Entry 6TVB (X-ray diffraction, 1.65 A resolution); this record covers chains A and D of the 6 polymer chains in the assembly.

# Chain A
Protein: Hemagglutinin HA1
From: Influenza A virus
UniProtKB: A0A0A7HR51 (A0A0A7HR51_9INFA); residues 1-323 here correspond to UniProt positions 10-332 (UniProt number = residue number + 9)
Amino-acid sequence (325 residues; each row starts with the number of its first residue; numbers below 1 keep their minus sign (Asp-1 is residue -1)):
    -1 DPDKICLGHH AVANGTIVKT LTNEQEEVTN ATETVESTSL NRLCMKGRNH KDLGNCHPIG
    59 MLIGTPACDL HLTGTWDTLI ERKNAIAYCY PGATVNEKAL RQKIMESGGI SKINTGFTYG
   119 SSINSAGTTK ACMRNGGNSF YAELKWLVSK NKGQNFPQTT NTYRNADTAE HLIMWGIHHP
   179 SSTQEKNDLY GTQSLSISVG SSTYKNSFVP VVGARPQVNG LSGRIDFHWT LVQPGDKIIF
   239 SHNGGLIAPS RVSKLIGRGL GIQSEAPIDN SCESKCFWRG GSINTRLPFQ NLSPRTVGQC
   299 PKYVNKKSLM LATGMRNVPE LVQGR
Unresolved in the structure: 319-323
Differences from the reference sequence: expression tag (-1 to 0); conflict Lys96 (Glu105 in A0A0A7HR51), Ser205 (Asn214 in A0A0A7HR51), Ile237 (Thr246 in A0A0A7HR51)
Disulfides: Cys54-Cys66, Cys87-Cys130, Cys274-Cys298

# Chain D
Protein: Hemagglutinin HA2
From: Influenza A virus
UniProtKB: A0A0A7HR51 (A0A0A7HR51_9INFA); residues 1-176 here correspond to UniProt positions 333-508 (UniProt number = residue number + 332)
Amino-acid sequence (177 residues; each row starts with the number of its first residue):
     1 GLFGAIAGFI ENGWEGMVDG WYGFRHQNAQ GTGQAADYKS TQAAIDQITG KLNRIIKKTN
    61 TEFESIESEF SEIDHQIGNV INWTKDSITD IWTYQAELLV AMENQHTIDM ADSEMLNLYE
   121 RVRKQLRQNA EEDGKGCFEI YHACDDSCME SIRNNTYNHS QYREEALLNR LNINPVK
Unresolved in the structure: 176-177
Differences from the reference sequence: conflict Asn158 (Asp490 in A0A0A7HR51); expression tag (177)
Disulfides: Cys144-Cys148
Covalently attached groups: N-acetylglucosamine (NAG) linked to Asn82

# Interface between chain A and chain D
Contacting residue pairs (8; chain A residue first):
  Thr18(A) with Arg54(D)
  Leu19(A) with Lys51(D); Arg54(D), hydrogen bond (backbone-side chain); Glu103(D)
  Thr20(A) with Gln47(D); Gly50(D); Lys51(D)
  Asn303(A) with Thr61(D)
Interface residues without a listed pair, chain D (9 interface residues in all): Asp46, Met102, His106

# Summary
Chain A and chain D form an interface of 4 and 9 residues respectively, with 1 hydrogen bond. Its one
hydrogen-bonded contact is Leu19(A)-Arg54(D). Covalently linked N-acetylglucosamine: at Asn82(D).
Here chain A is Hemagglutinin HA1 and chain D is Hemagglutinin HA2, both from Influenza A virus. Entry 6TVB
(Crystal structure of the haemagglutinin from a transmissible H10N7 seal influenza virus isolated in
Netherland in ...) was determined by X-ray diffraction together with 6TJW, 6TJY, 6TVA, 6TVC, 6TVD, 6TVF and 9
further entries from the same study.
